Entry 4CKA (X-ray diffraction, 2.70 A resolution); this record covers chain A.

[Chain A]
Name: Sterol 14-alpha demethylase
Source organism: Trypanosoma cruzi
Notes: EC 1.14.13.70
Reference sequence: Q7Z1V1 (CP51_TRYCC); residue numbers follow UniProt; this construct covers 32-481
Sequence (460 residues; row label = number of the first residue in the row):
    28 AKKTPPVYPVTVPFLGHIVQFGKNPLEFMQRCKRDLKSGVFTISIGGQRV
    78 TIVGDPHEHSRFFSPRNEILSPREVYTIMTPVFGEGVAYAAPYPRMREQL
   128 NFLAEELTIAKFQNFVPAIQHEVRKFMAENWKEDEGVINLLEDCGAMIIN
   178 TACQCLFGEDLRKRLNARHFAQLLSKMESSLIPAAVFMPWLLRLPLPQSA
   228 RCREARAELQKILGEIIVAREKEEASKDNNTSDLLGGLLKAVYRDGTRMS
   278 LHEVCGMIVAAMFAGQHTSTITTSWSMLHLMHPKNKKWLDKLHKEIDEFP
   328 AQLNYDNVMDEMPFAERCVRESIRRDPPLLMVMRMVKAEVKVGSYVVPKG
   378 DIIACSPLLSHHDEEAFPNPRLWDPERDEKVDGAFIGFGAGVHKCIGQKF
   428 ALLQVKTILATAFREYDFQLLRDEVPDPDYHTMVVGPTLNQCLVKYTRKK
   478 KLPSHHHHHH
Unresolved in the structure: 28, 216-222, 251-258, 478-487
Construct notes: expression tag (28-31, 482-487)
Metal / ion sites: heme Fe: Cys422 (together with LFS)
Small-molecule neighbours:
  - heme (HEM): Phe90, Tyr103, Tyr116, Leu127, Leu134, Ala288, Ala291, Gly292, Thr295, Ser296, Thr299, Pro355, Leu356, Val359, Arg361, Ile413, Gly414, Phe415, Gly416, Val419, His420, Lys421, Cys422, Ile423, Gly424, Phe427, Ala428
  - LFS ((1S)-1-(4-fluorophenyl)-2-(1H-imidazol-1-yl)ethyl 4-isopropylphenylcarbamate): Tyr103, Met106, Phe110, Ala115, Tyr116, Met123, Gln126, Leu127, Leu130, Met284, Ala287, Phe290, Ala291, Thr295, Leu356, Cys422, Met460
Swiss-Prot annotation at these positions:
  - binding site (heme): Cys422
  - natural variant: Asp62 (D62E: In allele 2), Ala117 (A117S: In allele 2), Glu160 (E160K: In allele 2)
  - mutagenesis: Ile105 (I105F: Increases activity on norlanosterol and obtusifoliol)
From the paper describing this entry:
  - binding site for LFS: Met106, Phe110, Tyr116, Leu127, Ala287, Ala291, Thr295, Leu356, Met460
  - conformationally variable residues (side-chain flip): Tyr116

[Summary]
Bound to chain A: heme and compound LFS. UniProt lists heme-binding residue Cys422 and one mutagenesis site.
The paper reports a binding site for LFS at Met106, Phe110 and Tyr116 among others; conformational variability
at Tyr116.
Chain A is Sterol 14-alpha demethylase (Trypanosoma cruzi); the structure, STEROL 14-ALPHA DEMETHYLASE
(CYP51)FROM TRYPANOSOMA CRUZI IN COMPLEX WITH (S)-1-(4-fluorophenyl)-2-(1H-imidazol-1-yl)ethyl 4-
isopropylphenylcarbamate (LFS), was determined by X-ray diffraction, deposited together with 4CK8 and 4CK9.
